Entry 5XCZ (X-ray diffraction, 2.10 A resolution); this record covers chain A.

[Chain A]
Name: Glucanase
From: Phanerochaete chrysosporium
Notes: EC 3.2.1.-
UniProt: H3K419 (H3K419_PHACH); residue numbers follow UniProt; this construct covers 82-439
Chain sequence (358 residues; each row starts with the number of its first residue):
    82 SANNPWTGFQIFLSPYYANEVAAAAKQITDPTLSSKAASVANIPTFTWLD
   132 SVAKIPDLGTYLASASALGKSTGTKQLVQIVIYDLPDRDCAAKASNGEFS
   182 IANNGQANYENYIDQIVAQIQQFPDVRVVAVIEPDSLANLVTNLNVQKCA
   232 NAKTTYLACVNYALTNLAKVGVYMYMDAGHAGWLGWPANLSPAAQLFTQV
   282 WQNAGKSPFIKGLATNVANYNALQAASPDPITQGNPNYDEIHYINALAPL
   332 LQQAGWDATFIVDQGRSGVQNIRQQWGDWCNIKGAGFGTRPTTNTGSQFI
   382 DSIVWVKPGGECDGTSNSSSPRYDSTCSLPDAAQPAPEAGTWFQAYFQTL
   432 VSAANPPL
Cystine bridges: Cys171-Cys230, Cys361-Cys408
Reported in the primary citation:
  - conformationally variable residues (loop rearrangement): Lys174 to Gly178, Gly390 to Gln425
  - binding site for 2-amino-2-hydroxymethyl-propane-1,3-diol: Tyr164, Lys388, Asp394
  - mutagenesis - W267C: decreased catalytic activity on crystalline cellulose III (citing earlier work)
  - mutagenesis - M257I (Tm change 1.2 degC), C393S (Tm change 10 degC): increased stability (citing earlier work)

[Summary]
The paper reports a binding site for 2-amino-2-hydroxymethyl-propane-1,3-diol at Tyr164, Lys388 and Asp394;
M257I and C393S increase stability.
Chain A is Glucanase (Phanerochaete chrysosporium); the structure, Structure of the cellobiohydrolase Cel6A
from Phanerochaete chrysosporium in complex with cellobiose at 2.1 angstrom, was determined by X-ray
diffraction together with 5XCY from the same study.
